PDB entry 7RL4 | electron microscopy, 2.86 A resolution | chains B and H of the 20 polymer chains in the assembly

== Chain B (and H) ==
Molecule: Major prion protein
Source organism: Homo sapiens
Notes: chain H of this document is another copy of the same molecule, construct and numbering; everything in this record applies to it too
UniProt: P04156 (PRIO_HUMAN); residue numbers follow UniProt; this construct covers 23-144
Sequence (126 residues; numbered 19 to 144; the number before each row is that of its first residue):
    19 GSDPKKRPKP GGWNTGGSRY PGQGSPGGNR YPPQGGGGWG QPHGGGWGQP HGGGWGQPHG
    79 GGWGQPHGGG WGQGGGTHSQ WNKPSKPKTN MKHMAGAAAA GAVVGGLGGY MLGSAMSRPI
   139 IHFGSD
Disordered / not traced: 19-107, 142-144
Differences from the reference sequence: expression tag (19-22)
Swiss-Prot annotation at these positions:
  - region: Lys23 to Tyr38 (Interaction with ADGRG6)
  - binding site (Cu(2+)): His61, Gly62, Gly63, His69, Gly70, Gly71, His77, Gly78, Gly79, His85, Gly86, Gly87
What the authors report for this chain:
  - self-association interface (contacts with another copy of this molecule); pairs are residue here / residue on that copy: Ile139-Met112
  - specificity-determining residues: Ile139 (proposed by the authors, not directly observed)

== Interface between chain B and chain H ==
Pairs across the interface - 61 pairs, chain B then chain H:
  Asn108(B) with Asn108(H)
  Met109(B) with Asn108(H), hydrogen bond (backbone-backbone); Met109(H); Lys110(H), hydrogen bond (backbone-backbone)
  Lys110(B) with Lys110(H)
  His111(B) with Lys110(H), hydrogen bond (backbone-backbone); His111(H); Met112(H), hydrogen bond (backbone-backbone)
  Met112(B) with Met112(H)
  Ala113(B) with Met112(H), hydrogen bond (backbone-backbone); Ala113(H)
  Gly114(B) with Gly114(H)
  Ala115(B) with Gly114(H), hydrogen bond (backbone-backbone)
  Ala116(B) with Gly114(H), hydrogen bond (backbone-backbone); Ala116(H)
  Ala117(B) with Ala116(H), hydrogen bond (backbone-backbone); Ala117(H)
  Ala118(B) with Ala118(H); Gly119(H)
  Gly119(B) with Gly119(H); Ala120(H)
  Ala120(B) with Ala120(H)
  Val121(B) with Ala120(H), hydrogen bond (backbone-backbone); Val121(H); Val122(H), hydrogen bond (backbone-backbone); Gly123(H), hydrogen bond (backbone-backbone)
  Val122(B) with Gly123(H)
  Gly123(B) with Gly123(H)
  Gly124(B) with Gly124(H)
  Leu125(B) with Gly114(H); Gly124(H), hydrogen bond (backbone-backbone); Gly126(H)
  Gly126(B) with Gly126(H)
  Gly127(B) with Gly126(H); Gly127(H)
  Tyr128(B) with Gly127(H), hydrogen bond (backbone-backbone); Tyr128(H); Met129(H), hydrogen bond (backbone-backbone)
  Met129(B) with Met129(H)
  Leu130(B) with Met129(H), hydrogen bond (backbone-backbone); Leu130(H); Gly131(H), hydrogen bond (backbone-backbone)
  Gly131(B) with Gly131(H)
  Ser132(B) with Ser132(H), hydrogen bond (backbone-side chain); Ala133(H), hydrogen bond (backbone-backbone)
  Ala133(B) with Ala133(H)
  Met134(B) with Ala133(H), hydrogen bond (backbone-backbone); Met134(H); Ser135(H), hydrogen bond (backbone-backbone)
  Ser135(B) with Ser135(H)
  Arg136(B) with Ser135(H), hydrogen bond (backbone-backbone); Arg136(H); Pro137(H)
  Pro137(B) with Pro137(H)
  Ile138(B) with Pro137(H), hydrogen bond (backbone-backbone); Ile138(H); Ile139(H), hydrogen bond (backbone-backbone)
  Ile139(B) with Ile139(H)
  His140(B) with Ile139(H), hydrogen bond (backbone-backbone); His140(H), hydrogen bond; Phe141(H), hydrogen bond (backbone-backbone)
Also at the interface, not in a pair above, chain B (34 interface residues in all): Phe141
Also at the interface, not in a pair above, chain H (34 interface residues in all): Ala115, Leu125
The authors on this interface:
  - interface residues, chain B: Tyr128(B)

== Overview ==
The chain B/chain H interface involves 34 residues from each chain; the contacts include 26 hydrogen bonds.
Among the polar pairs are Ser132(B)-Ser132(H), His140(B)-His140(H) and Met109(B)-Asn108(H). From UniProt: 12
Cu2+-binding residues on chain B. The paper reports the interface residue Tyr128(B); the specificity
determinant Ile139(B).
Chain B and chain H are both Major prion protein (Homo sapiens); the structure, Cryo-EM structure of human
PrP23-144 amyloid fibrils, was determined by electron microscopy (same publication as 8DJA).
